4GQL - chain A; structure by X-ray diffraction, 1.15 A resolution.

# Chain A
Name: Macrophage metalloelastase
Organism: Homo sapiens
Notes: EC 3.4.24.65; fragment: catalytic domain
UniProtKB: P39900 (MMP12_HUMAN); residue numbers follow UniProt; this construct covers 106-263
Sequence (159 residues; numbered 105 to 263; the number before each row is that of its first residue):
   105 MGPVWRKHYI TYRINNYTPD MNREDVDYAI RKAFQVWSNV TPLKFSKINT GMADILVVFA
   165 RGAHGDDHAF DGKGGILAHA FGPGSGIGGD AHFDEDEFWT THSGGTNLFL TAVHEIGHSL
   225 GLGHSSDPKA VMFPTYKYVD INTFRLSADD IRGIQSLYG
Sequence notes: initiating methionine (105); engineered mutation Asp-171 (Phe in P39900)
Bound ions: Ca2+ site 1: Asp-124, Glu-199, Glu-201; Ca2+ site 2: Asp-158, Gly-190, Gly-192, Asp-194; Zn2+ site 1: His-168, Asp-170, His-183, His-196; Ca2+ site 3: Asp-175, Gly-176, Gly-178, Ile-180, Asp-198, Glu-201; Zn2+ site 2: His-218, His-222, His-228 (together with rxp470.1)
Residues lining bound ligands: rxp470.1: His-172, Gly-178, Gly-179, Ile-180, Leu-181, Ala-182, His-183, Glu-201, Leu-214, Thr-215, His-218, Glu-219, His-222, His-228, Pro-232, Lys-233, Ala-234, Val-235, Phe-237, Pro-238, Thr-239, Tyr-240, Lys-241, Val-243, Phe-248
UniProt features mapped onto this chain:
  - active site: Glu-219
  - binding site (Ca(2+)): Asp-124, Asp-158, Asp-175, Gly-176, Gly-178, Ile-180, Gly-190, Gly-192, Asp-194, Asp-198, Glu-199, Glu-201
  - binding site (Zn(2+)): His-168, Asp-170, His-183, His-196, His-218, His-222, His-228

# Summary
Bound to chain A: rxp470.1. Asp-124, Glu-199 and Glu-201 coordinate Ca2+ site 1. Asp-158, Gly-190, Gly-192 and
Asp-194 form the Ca2+ site 2. Curated annotation (UniProt) lists active-site residue Glu-219, 12 Ca2+-binding
residues and 7 Zn2+-binding residues.
Chain A is Macrophage metalloelastase (Homo sapiens); the structure, Crystal structure of the catalytic domain
of Human MMP12 in complex with selective phosphinic inhibitor RXP470.1, was determined by X-ray diffraction,
deposited together with 4GR0, 4GR3 and 4GR8.
